PDB entry 6X9K | X-ray diffraction, 2.65 A resolution | chains A and D of the 3 polymer chains in the assembly

== Chain A ==
Protein: DNA (cytosine-5)-methyltransferase 1
Organism: Homo sapiens
Notes: EC 2.1.1.37
Reference sequence: P26358 (DNMT1_HUMAN), isoform P26358-3; residues 729-1600 here correspond to UniProt positions 393-1264 (UniProt number = residue number - 336)
Chain sequence (874 residues; each row starts with the number of its first residue):
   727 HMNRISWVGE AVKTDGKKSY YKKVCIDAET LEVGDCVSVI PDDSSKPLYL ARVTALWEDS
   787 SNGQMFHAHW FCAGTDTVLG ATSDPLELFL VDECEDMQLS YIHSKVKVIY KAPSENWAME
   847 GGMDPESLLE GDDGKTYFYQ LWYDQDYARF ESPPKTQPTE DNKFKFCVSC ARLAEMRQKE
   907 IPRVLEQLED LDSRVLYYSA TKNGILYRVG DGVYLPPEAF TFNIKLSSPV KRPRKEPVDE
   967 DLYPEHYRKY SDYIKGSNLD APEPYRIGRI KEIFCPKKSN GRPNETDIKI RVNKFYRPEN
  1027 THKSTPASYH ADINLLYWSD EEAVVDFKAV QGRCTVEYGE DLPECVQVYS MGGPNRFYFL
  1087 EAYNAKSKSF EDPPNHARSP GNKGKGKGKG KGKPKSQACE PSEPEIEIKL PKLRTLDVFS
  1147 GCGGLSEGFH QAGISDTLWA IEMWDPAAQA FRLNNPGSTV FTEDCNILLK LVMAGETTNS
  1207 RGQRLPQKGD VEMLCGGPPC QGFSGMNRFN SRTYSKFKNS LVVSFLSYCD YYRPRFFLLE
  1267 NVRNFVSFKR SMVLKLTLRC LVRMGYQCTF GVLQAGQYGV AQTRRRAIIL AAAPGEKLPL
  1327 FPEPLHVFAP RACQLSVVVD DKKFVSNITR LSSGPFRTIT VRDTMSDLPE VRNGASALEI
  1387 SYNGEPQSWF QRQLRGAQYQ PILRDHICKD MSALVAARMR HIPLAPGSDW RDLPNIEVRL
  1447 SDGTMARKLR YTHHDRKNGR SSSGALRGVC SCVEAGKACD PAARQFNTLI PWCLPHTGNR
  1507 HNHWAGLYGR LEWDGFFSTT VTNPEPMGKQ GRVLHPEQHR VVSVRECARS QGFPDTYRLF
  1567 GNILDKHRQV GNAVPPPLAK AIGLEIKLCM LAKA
Not modelled in the structure: 727-729, 1106-1134
Construct notes: expression tag (727-728)
Bound ions: Zn2+ site 1: His793, Cys820, Cys893, Cys896; Zn2+ site 2: Cys1476, Cys1478, Cys1485, His1502
Residues lining bound ligands: UXM ((2R)-2-{[6-(4-aminopiperidin-1-yl)-3,5-dicyano-4-ethylpyridin-2-yl]sulfanyl}-2-phenylacetamide): Ser1230, His1507, Trp1510, Lys1535
Reported in the primary citation:
  - binding site for UXM: His1507
  - mutagenesis - H1507Y (>350-fold): decreased binding to UXM
  - catalytic residues: Cys1226 (citing earlier work)

== Chain D ==
Molecule: 12-nt DNA strand
Sequence (12 nucleotides; numbered 13 to 24; the number before each row is that of its first residue):
    13 GCAGGXGGCC TC
Modified residues: PYO (1-(beta-D-ribofuranosyl)-pyrimidin-2-one-5'-phosphate) at position 18
Residues lining bound ligands: UXM ((2R)-2-{[6-(4-aminopiperidin-1-yl)-3,5-dicyano-4-ethylpyridin-2-yl]sulfanyl}-2-phenylacetamide): PYO_18, DG19, DG20

== Chain A / chain D interface ==
Pairs across the interface (11; chain A residue first):
  Tyr976(A) - DC14(D)  phosphate contact
  Ser977(A) - DA15(D)  hydrogen bond to the phosphate
  Tyr979(A) - DA15(D)  phosphate contact
  Tyr979(A) - DG16(D)  hydrogen bond to the phosphate
  Lys981(A) - DG16(D)  salt bridge to the phosphate
  Val1268(A) - PYO_18(D)  phosphate contact
  Arg1337(A) - DA15(D)  phosphate contact
  Asn1508(A) - DC14(D)  sugar contact
  Asn1508(A) - DA15(D)  hydrogen bond to the phosphate
  Gly1534(A) - DG19(D)  base contact
  Lys1535(A) - DG19(D)  base contact
Other interface residues (no listed pair), chain A (13 interface residues in all): Asn1270, Arg1311, Arg1312, Met1533
Other interface residues (no listed pair), chain D (6 interface residues in all): DG17

== Summary ==
13 residues of chain A face 6 of chain D across their interface; the contacts include 3 hydrogen bonds and 1
salt bridge. Among the polar pairs are Ser977(A)-DA15(D), Tyr979(A)-DG16(D) and Asn1508(A)-DA15(D). Compound
UXM is bound between chain A and chain D. The paper reports the catalytic residue Cys1226(A); H1507Y of chain
A reduces binding to UXM.
Here chain A is DNA (cytosine-5)-methyltransferase 1 (Homo sapiens) and chain D is a 12-nt DNA strand. Entry
6X9K (Human DNMT1(729-1600) Bound to Zebularine-Containing 12mer dsDNA and Inhibitor GSK3685032A) was
determined by X-ray diffraction together with 6X9I and 6X9J from the same study.
